PDB entry 7PF0 | electron microscopy, 11.00 A resolution (very low resolution: no residue pairs are listed; an interface is given only as per-side residue counts) | chains a and J of the 28 polymer chains in the assembly

Chain a:
Molecule: Histone H3.2
Organism: Homo sapiens
UniProt: Q71DI3 (H32_HUMAN); residues 0-135 here correspond to UniProt positions 1-136 (UniProt number = residue number + 1)
Amino-acid sequence (136 residues; each row starts with the number of its first residue; numbering starts at 0):
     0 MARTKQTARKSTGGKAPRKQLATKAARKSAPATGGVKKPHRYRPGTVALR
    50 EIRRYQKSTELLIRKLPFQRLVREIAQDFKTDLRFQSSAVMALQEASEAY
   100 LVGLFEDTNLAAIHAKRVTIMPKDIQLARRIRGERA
Disordered / not traced: 0-36, 134-135
Construct notes: engineered mutation Ala110 (Cys111 in Q71DI3)
Swiss-Prot annotation at these positions:
  - modified residue: Arg2 (Asymmetric dimethylarginine), Thr3 (Phosphothreonine), Lys4 (Allysine), Gln5 (5-glutamyl dopamine), Thr6 (Phosphothreonine), Arg8 (Citrulline), Lys9 (N6,N6,N6-trimethyllysine), Ser10 (ADP-ribosylserine), Thr11 (Phosphothreonine), Lys14 (N6-(2-hydroxyisobutyryl)lysine), Arg17 (Asymmetric dimethylarginine), Lys18 (N6-(2-hydroxyisobutyryl)lysine), Lys23 (N6-(2-hydroxyisobutyryl)lysine), Arg26 (Citrulline), Lys27 (N6,N6,N6-trimethyllysine), Ser28 (ADP-ribosylserine), Lys36 (N6,N6,N6-trimethyllysine), Lys37 (N6-methyllysine), Tyr41 (Phosphotyrosine), Lys56 (N6,N6,N6-trimethyllysine) and 8 more in UniProt
  - lipidation: Lys18 (N6-decanoyllysine)

Chain J:
Molecule: 541-nt DNA strand
Organism: synthetic construct
Sequence (541 nucleotides; row label = number of the first residue in the row):
   198 TACTTACATGACAGGATGTATATATCTGACACGTGCCTGGAGACTAGGGA
   248 GTAATCCCCTTGGCGGTTAAAACGCGGGGGACAGCGCGTACGTGCGTTTA
   298 AGCGGTGCTAGAGCTGTCTACGACCAATTGAGCGGCCTCGGCACCGGGAT
   348 TCTCCAGGCGGCCAGTGCGCGAGACGGGTTACCTTAATACTTACATGACA
   398 GGATGTATATATCTGACACGTGCCTGGAGACTAGGGAGTAATCCCCTTGG
   448 CGGTTAAAACGCGGGGGACAGCGCGTACGTGCGTTTAAGCGGTGCTAGAG
   498 CTGTCTACGACCAATTGAGCGGCCTCGGCACCGGGATTCTCCAGGCGGCC
   548 AGTGCGCGAGACGGGTTACCTTAATACTTACATGACAGGGTGTATATATC
   598 TGACACGTGCCTGGAGACTAGGGAGTAATCCCCTTGGCGGTTAAAACGCG
   648 GGGGACAGCGCGTACGTGCGTTTAAGCGGTGCTAGAGCTGTCTACGACCA
   698 ATTGAGCGGCCTCGGCACCGGGATTCTCCAGGCGGCCAGTG

How chain a and chain J interact:
At this resolution (11 A) residue pairs are not listed: 20 residues of chain a and 13 of chain J lie at the interface.

Overview:
20 residues of chain a and 13 residues of chain J are in contact.
Chain a is Histone H3.2 (Homo sapiens) and chain J is a 541-nt DNA strand (synthetic construct); the
structure, Trinucleosome of the 4x177 nucleosome array containing H1, was determined by electron microscopy
(same publication as 7PET, 7PEU, 7PEV, 7PEW, 7PEX, 7PEY and 16 further entries).
